6B8B - chain A; structure by X-ray diffraction, 1.95 A resolution.

Chain A:
Molecule: Lipopolysaccharide export system ATP-binding protein LptB
From: Escherichia coli (strain K12)
Notes: EC 3.6.3.-
Reference sequence: P0A9V1 (LPTB_ECOLI); residue numbers follow UniProt; this construct covers 2-241
Sequence (249 residues; each row starts with the number of its first residue):
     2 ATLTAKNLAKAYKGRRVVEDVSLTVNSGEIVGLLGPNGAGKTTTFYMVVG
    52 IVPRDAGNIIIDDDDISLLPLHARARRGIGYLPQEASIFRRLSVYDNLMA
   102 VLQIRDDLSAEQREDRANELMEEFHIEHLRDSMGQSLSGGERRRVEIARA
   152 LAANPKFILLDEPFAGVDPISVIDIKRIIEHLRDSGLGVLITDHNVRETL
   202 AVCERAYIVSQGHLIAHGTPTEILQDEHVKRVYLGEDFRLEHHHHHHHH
Not modelled in the structure: 235-250
Construct notes: expression tag (242-250)
Swiss-Prot annotation at these positions:
  - binding site (ATP): Gly-36 to Thr-43
Ion coordination: Mg2+: Thr-43 (together with ADP)
Ligand contacts:
  - ADP (adenosine-5'-diphosphate): Tyr-13, Arg-16, Val-18, Pro-37, Asn-38, Gly-39, Ala-40, Gly-41, Lys-42, Thr-43, Thr-44
  - novobiocin derivative (CZJ; (3s,5s,7s)-N-{7-[(3-O-carbamoyl-6-deoxy-5-methyl-4-O-methyl-beta-D-gulopyranosyl)oxy]-4-hydroxy-8-methyl-2-oxo-2H-1-ben zopyran-3-yl}tricyclo[3.3.1.1~3,7~]decane-1-carboxamide): Phe-90, Arg-91, Arg-92, Leu-93, Ala-101
What the authors report for this chain:
  - mutagenesis - R91S: increased growth in response to lptFG(ch) (citing earlier work)
  - mutagenesis - E163Q: abolished catalytic activity
  - mutagenesis - R144H: increased growth in response to novobiocin
  - mutagenesis - G33C: increased growth in response to all antibiotics tested

In short:
Chain A binds novobiocin derivative and ADP. From UniProt: 8 ATP-binding residues. From the paper: R91S
increases growth in response to lptFG(ch); E163Q abolishes catalytic activity; 4 substitutions were tested in
all.
Chain A is Lipopolysaccharide export system ATP-binding protein LptB (Escherichia coli (strain K12)); the
structure, E. coli LptB in complex with ADP and a novobiocin derivative, was determined by X-ray diffraction
together with 6B89 from the same study.
